5N2G - chain A; structure by X-ray diffraction, 2.78 A resolution.

== Chain A ==
Protein: DNA polymerase
From: Vaccinia virus Copenhagen
Notes: EC 2.7.7.7, 3.1.11.-
UniProt: P20509 (DPOL_VACCC); numbering as in UniProt (aligned over 2-1005)
Amino-acid sequence (1009 residues; each row starts with the number of its first residue; numbers below 1 keep their minus sign (Gly-3 is residue -3)):
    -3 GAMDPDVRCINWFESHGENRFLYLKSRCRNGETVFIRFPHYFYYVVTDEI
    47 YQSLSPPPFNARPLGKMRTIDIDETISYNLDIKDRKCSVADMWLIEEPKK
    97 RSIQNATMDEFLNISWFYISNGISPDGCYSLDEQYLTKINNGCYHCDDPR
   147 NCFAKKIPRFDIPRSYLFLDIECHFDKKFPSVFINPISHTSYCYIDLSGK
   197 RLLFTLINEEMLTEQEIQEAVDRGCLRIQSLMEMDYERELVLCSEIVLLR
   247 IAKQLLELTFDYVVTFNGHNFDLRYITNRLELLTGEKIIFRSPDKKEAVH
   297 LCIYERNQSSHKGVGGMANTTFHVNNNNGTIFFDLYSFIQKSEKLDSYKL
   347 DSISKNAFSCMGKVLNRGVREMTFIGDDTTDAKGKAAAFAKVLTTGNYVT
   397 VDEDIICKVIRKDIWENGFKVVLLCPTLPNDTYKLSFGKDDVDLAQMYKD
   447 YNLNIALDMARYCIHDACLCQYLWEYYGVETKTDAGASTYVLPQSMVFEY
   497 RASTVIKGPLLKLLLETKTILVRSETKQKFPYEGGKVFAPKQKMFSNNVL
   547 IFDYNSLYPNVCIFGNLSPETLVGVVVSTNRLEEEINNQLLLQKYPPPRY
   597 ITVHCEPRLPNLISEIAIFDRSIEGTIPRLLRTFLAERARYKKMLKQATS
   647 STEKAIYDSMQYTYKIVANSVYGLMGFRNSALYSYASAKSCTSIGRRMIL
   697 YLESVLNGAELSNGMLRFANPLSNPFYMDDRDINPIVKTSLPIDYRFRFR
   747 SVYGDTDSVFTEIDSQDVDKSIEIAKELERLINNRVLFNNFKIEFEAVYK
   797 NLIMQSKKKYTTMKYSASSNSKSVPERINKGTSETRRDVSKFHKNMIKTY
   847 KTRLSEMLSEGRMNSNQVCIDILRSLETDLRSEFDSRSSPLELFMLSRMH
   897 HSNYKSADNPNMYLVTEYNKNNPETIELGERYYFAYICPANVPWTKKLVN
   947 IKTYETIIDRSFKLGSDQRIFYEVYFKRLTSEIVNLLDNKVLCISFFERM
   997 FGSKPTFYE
Not modelled in the structure: 307-313, 901-903
Construct notes: expression tag (-3 to 1)
Ion coordination: Mn2+ site 1: Asp166, Glu168, Asp462; Mn2+ site 2 near Asp166 (its only coordinating residue here); Mn2+ site 3: Glu790, Glu792; Mn2+ site 4 near Glu923 (its only coordinating residue here)
From the paper describing this entry:
  - Mn2+ coordination: Asp166, Glu168
  - catalytic residues: Asp166, Glu168 (citing earlier work)
  - mutagenesis - F171S: increased growth in response to AraC (citing earlier work)
  - mutagenesis - A498T, A498V, L670M: increased growth in response to aph (citing earlier work)
  - mutagenesis - A314T, A314V, S338F, A684T, A684V, T688A, T831I: increased growth in response to CDV (citing earlier work)
  - mutagenesis - C356Y, G372D, G380S: increased growth in response to PAA (citing earlier work)

== In short ==
Asp166, Glu168 and Asp462 coordinate Mn2+ site 1. Glu790 and Glu792 form the Mn2+ site 3. From the paper:
catalytic residues Asp166 and Glu168; A314T, A314V and S338F, among others, increase growth in response to
CDV; 14 substitutions were tested in all.
Chain A is DNA polymerase (Vaccinia virus Copenhagen); the structure, Structure of the E9 DNA polymerase from
vaccinia virus in complex with manganese, was determined by X-ray diffraction, deposited together with 5N2E
and 5N2H.
